PDB entry 5NQU | X-ray diffraction, 1.80 A resolution | chains A and B of the 3 polymer chains in the assembly

Chain A:
Protein: Tubulin alpha-1B chain
Organism: Bos taurus
Reference sequence: P81947 (TBA1B_BOVIN); numbering as in UniProt (aligned over 1-451)
Sequence (451 residues; numbered 1 to 451; the number before each row is that of its first residue):
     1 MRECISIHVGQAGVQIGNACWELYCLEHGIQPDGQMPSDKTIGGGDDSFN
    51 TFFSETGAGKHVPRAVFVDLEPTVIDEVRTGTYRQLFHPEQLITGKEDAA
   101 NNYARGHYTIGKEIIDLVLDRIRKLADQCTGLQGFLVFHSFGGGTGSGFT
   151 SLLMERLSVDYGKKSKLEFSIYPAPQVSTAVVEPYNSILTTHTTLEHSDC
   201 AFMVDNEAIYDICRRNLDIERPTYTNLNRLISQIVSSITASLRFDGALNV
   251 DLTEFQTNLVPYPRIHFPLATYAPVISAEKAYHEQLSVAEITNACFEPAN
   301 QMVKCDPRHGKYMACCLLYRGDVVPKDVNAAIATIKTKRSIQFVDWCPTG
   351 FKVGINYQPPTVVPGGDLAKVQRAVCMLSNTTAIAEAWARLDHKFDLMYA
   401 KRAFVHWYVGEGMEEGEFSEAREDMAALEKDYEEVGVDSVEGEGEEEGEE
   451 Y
Not modelled in the structure: 38-46, 438-451
Small-molecule neighbours: GTP (guanosine-5'-triphosphate): G10, Q11, A12, Q15, I16, D69, D98, A99, A100, N101, N102, S140, G142, G143, G144, T145, G146, I171, P173, V177, S178, T179, E183, N206, Y224, L227, N228, I231

Chain B:
Protein: Tubulin beta-2B chain
Organism: Bos taurus
Reference sequence: Q6B856 (TBB2B_BOVIN); the author numbering skips numbers that UniProt does not, so the offset changes along the chain: 1-42 = UniProt 1-42; 45-360 = UniProt 43-358; 369-455 = UniProt 359-445
Sequence (445 residues; numbered 1 to 455; 10 numbers in that range are skipped by the numbering (no residue carries them; nothing is unmodelled there); the number before each row is that of its first residue):
     1 MREIVHIQAGQCGNQIGAKFWEVISDEHGIDPTGSYHGDSDL
    45 QLERINVYYNEATGNKYVPRAILVDLEPGTMDSVRSGPFGQIFRPDNFVF
    95 GQSGAGNNWAKGHYTEGAELVDSVLDVVRKESESCDCLQGFQLTHSLGGG
   145 TGSGMGTLLISKIREEYPDRIMNTFSVMPSPKVSDTVVEPYNATLSVHQL
   195 VENTDETYCIDNEALYDICFRTLKLTTPTYGDLNHLVSATMSGVTTCLRF
   245 PGQLNADLRKLAVNMVPFPRLHFFMPGFAPLTSRGSQQYRALTVPELTQQ
   295 MFDSKNMMAACDPRHGRYLTVAAIFRGRMSMKEVDEQMLNVQNKNSSYFV
   345 EWIPNNVKTAVCDIPP
   369 RGLKMSATFIGNSTAIQELFKRISEQFTAMFRRKAFLHWYTGEGMDEMEF
   419 TEAESNMNDLVSEYQQYQDATADEQGEFEEEEGEDEA
Not modelled in the structure: 57-59, 279-285, 442-455
Small-molecule neighbours: GDP (guanosine-5'-diphosphate): G10, Q11, C12, Q15, I16, D69, N101, S140, G142, G143, G144, T145, G146, V171, P173, V177, S178, E183, N206, L209, Y224, L227, N228
Curated features (UniProtKB/Swiss-Prot):
  - motif: M1 to I4 (MREI motif)
  - binding site (GTP): Q11, E71, S140, G144, T145, G146, N206, N228
  - binding site (Mg(2+)): E71
  - modified residue: S40 (Phosphoserine), T57 (Phosphothreonine), K60 (N6-acetyllysine), S174 (Phosphoserine), T287 (Phosphothreonine), T292 (Phosphothreonine), R320 (Omega-N-methylarginine), E448 (5-glutamyl polyglutamate)
  - cross-link (Glycyl lysine isopeptide (Lys-Gly)): K60 (interchain with G-Cter in ubiquitin), K326 (interchain with G-Cter in ubiquitin)

How chain A and chain B interact:
Contacting residue pairs (55):
  Q11(A) with Q247(B), hydrogen bond
  P72(A) with R2(B)
  K96(A) with M1(B); R2(B), hydrogen bond (backbone-side chain); D130(B), salt bridge
  E97(A) with C131(B)
  D98(A) with K254(B), salt bridge
  A100(A) with R253(B); K254(B); V257(B)
  N101(A) with K254(B)
  R105(A) with R253(B)
  P175(A) with N349(B)
  S178(A) with K352(B), hydrogen bond
  T179(A) with Q247(B); L248(B); N258(B), hydrogen bond (backbone-side chain)
  A180(A) with N258(B); K352(B)
  V181(A) with N258(B), hydrogen bond (backbone-side chain); I347(B), hydrophobic; P348(B); N349(B); K352(B)
  V182(A) with V257(B), hydrophobic
  R214(A) with K326(B)
  R221(A) with M325(B); D329(B), salt bridge
  Y224(A) with Q247(B)
  K394(A) with N349(B), hydrogen bond
  L397(A) with E345(B); W346(B); P348(B), hydrophobic; A440(B), hydrophobic
  M398(A) with W346(B), hydrogen bond (backbone-backbone); P348(B)
  K401(A) with F262(B); W346(B); T439(B), hydrogen bond (side chain-backbone); A440(B)
  A403(A) with P261(B); F262(B), hydrophobic
  F404(A) with V257(B); N258(B); V260(B); P261(B), hydrogen bond (backbone-backbone); T314(B); I347(B), hydrophobic
  H406(A) with V260(B); P261(B), hydrogen bond (side chain-backbone); F262(B); P263(B)
  W407(A) with A256(B), hydrophobic; V257(B); V260(B), hydrogen bond (side chain-backbone)
Also at the interface, not in a pair above, chain A (27 interface residues in all): R402, E411
Also at the interface, not in a pair above, chain B (31 interface residues in all): D199, D251, N350, A438

Summary:
The interface between chain A and chain B involves 27 residues on one side and 31 on the other; the contacts
include 11 hydrogen bonds and 3 salt bridges. Among the polar pairs are K96(A)-D130(B), D98(A)-K254(B) and
R221(A)-D329(B). Chain A binds GTP.
Here chain A is Tubulin alpha-1B chain and chain B is Tubulin beta-2B chain, both from Bos taurus. Entry 5NQU
(Tubulin Darpin cryo structure) was determined by X-ray diffraction together with 5NM5, 5NQT and 5O5W from the
same study.
